8HAV - chains A and B; structure by X-ray diffraction, 2.10 A resolution.

Chain A (and B):
Protein: Non-specific phospholipase C4
Organism: Arabidopsis thaliana
Notes: EC 3.1.4.3; chain B of this document is another copy of the same molecule, construct and numbering; everything in this record applies to it too
UniProtKB: Q9SRQ7 (NPC4_ARATH); residue numbers follow UniProt; this construct covers 1-494
Amino-acid sequence (494 residues; row label = number of the first residue in the row):
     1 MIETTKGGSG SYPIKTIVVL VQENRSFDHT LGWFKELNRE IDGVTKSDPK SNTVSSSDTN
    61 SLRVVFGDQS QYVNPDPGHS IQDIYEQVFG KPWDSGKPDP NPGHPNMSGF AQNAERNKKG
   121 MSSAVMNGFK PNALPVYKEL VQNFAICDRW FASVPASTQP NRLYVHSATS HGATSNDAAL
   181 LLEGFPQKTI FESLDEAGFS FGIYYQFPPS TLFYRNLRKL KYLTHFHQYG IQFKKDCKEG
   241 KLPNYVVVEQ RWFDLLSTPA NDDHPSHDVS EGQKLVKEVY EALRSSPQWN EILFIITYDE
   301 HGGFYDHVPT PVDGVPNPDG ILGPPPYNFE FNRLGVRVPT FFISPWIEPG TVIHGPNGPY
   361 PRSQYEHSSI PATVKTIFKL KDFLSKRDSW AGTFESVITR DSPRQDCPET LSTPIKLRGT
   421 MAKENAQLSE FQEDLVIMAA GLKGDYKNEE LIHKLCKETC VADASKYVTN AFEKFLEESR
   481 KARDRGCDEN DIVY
Unresolved in the structure: 1-11, 259-263, 416-494
Differences from the reference sequence: engineered mutation A178 (Lys in Q9SRQ7), A179 (Lys in Q9SRQ7)
Reported in the primary citation:
  - conformationally variable residues (loop rearrangement): Q250 to D268

Interface between chain A and chain B:
Pairs across the interface (23; chain A residue first):
  L182(A) with L182(B); L212(B), hydrophobic; R218(B)
  Y205(A) with D254(B), hydrogen bond; L256(B)
  Q206(A) with W252(B)
  F207(A) with F207(B), hydrophobic
  P208(A) with P208(B), hydrophobic; W252(B), hydrophobic
  P209(A) with L256(B)
  L212(A) with L182(B), hydrophobic
  R218(A) with L182(B)
  L223(A) with L256(B), hydrophobic
  F226(A) with L256(B), hydrophobic
  Q228(A) with D254(B)
  W252(A) with Q206(B); P208(B)
  D254(A) with Y205(B), hydrogen bond
  L256(A) with Y205(B); P209(B); L212(B), hydrophobic; L223(B), hydrophobic; F226(B), hydrophobic
Other interface residues (no listed pair), chain A (19 interface residues in all): A178, A179, E183, L255, S257
Other interface residues (no listed pair), chain B (18 interface residues in all): A178, A179, E183, Q228, L255

In short:
19 residues of chain A and 18 residues of chain B are in contact; the contacts include 2 hydrogen bonds. The
hydrogen-bonded pair is Y205(A)-D254(B). The paper reports conformational variability at Q250(A).
Both chains are Non-specific phospholipase C4 (Arabidopsis thaliana). Entry 8HAV (An auto-activation mechanism
of plant non-specific phospholipase C) was determined by X-ray diffraction, deposited together with 8HAW.
